9NOR - chains B and A; structure by electron microscopy, 3.40 A resolution.

[Chain B]
Name: Taste receptor type 1 member 3
Source organism: Homo sapiens
Reference sequence: Q7RTX0 (TS1R3_HUMAN); residue numbers follow UniProt; this construct covers 21-852
Amino-acid sequence (859 residues; row label = number of the first residue in the row; numbers below 1 keep their minus sign (Met-6 is residue -6)):
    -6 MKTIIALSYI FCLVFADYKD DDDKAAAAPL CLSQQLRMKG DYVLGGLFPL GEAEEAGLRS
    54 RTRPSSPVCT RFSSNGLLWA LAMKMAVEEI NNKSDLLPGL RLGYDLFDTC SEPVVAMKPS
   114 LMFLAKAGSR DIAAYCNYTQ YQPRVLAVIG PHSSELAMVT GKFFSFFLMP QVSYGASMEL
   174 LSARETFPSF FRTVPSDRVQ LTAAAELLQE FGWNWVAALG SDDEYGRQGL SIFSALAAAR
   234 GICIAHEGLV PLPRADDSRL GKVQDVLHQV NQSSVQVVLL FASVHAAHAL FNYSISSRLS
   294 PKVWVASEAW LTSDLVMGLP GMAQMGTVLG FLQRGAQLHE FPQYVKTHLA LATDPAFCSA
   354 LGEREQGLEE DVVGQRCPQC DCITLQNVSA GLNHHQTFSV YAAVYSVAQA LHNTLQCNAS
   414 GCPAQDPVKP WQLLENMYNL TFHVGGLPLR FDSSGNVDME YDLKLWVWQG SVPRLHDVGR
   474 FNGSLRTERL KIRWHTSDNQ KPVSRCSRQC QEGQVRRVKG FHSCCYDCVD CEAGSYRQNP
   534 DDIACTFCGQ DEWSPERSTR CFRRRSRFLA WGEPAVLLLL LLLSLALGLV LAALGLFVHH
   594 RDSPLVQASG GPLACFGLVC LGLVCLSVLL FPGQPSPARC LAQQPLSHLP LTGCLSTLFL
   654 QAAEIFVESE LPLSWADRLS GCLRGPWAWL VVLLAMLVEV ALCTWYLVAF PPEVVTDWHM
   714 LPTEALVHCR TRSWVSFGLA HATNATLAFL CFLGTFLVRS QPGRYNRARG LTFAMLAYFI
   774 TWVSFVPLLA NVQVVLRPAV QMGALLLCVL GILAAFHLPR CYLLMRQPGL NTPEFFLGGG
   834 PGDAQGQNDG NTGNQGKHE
Not modelled in the structure: -6 to 22, 47-53, 247-254, 355-367, 831-852
Differences from the reference sequence: expression tag (-6 to 20); conflict Arg757 (Cys in Q7RTX0)
Disulfides: Cys24-Cys351, Cys62-Cys103, Cys236-Cys517, Cys370-Cys373, Cys410-Cys415, Cys499-Cys518, Cys503-Cys521, Cys524-Cys538, Cys541-Cys554, Cys633-Cys722
Covalent attachments: N-acetylglucosamine (NAG) linked to Asn85, Asn130, Asn264, Asn285, Asn380, Asn411, Asn432, Asn475
Curated features (UniProtKB/Swiss-Prot):
  - region: Ile536 to Glu545 (Required for brazzein responsiveness)
  - glycosylation (N-linked (GlcNAc...) asparagine): Asn85, Asn130, Asn264, Asn285, Asn380, Asn411, Asn432, Asn475
  - natural variant: Arg757 (C757R: this construct carries the variant)
  - mutagenesis: Ala537 (A537G: Retains partial activity toward brazzein; however response to other sweeteners tested is suppressed; A537P: Receptor unresponsive to all sweeteners tested ...), Phe540 (F540A/H: Reduces the response to brazzein and monellin; F540L: Reduces the response to monellin; F540Y/P: Reduces the response to brazzein ...)

[Chain A]
Name: Taste receptor type 1 member 2
Source organism: Homo sapiens
Reference sequence: Q8TE23 (TS1R2_HUMAN); residue numbers follow UniProt; this construct covers 19-839
Amino-acid sequence (848 residues; each row starts with the number of its first residue; numbers below 1 keep their minus sign (Met-8 is residue -8)):
    -8 MKTIIALSYI FCLVFAYPYD VPDYAAAAEP AENSDFYLPG DYLLGGLFSL HANMKGIVHL
    52 NFLQVPMCKE YEVKVIGYNL MQAMRFAVEE INNDSSLLPG VLLGYEIVDV CYISNNVQPV
   112 LYFLAHEDNL LPIQEDYSNY ISRVVAVIGP DNSESVMTVA NFLSLFLLPQ ITYSAISDEL
   172 RDKVRFPALL RTTPSADHHI EAMVQLMLHF RWNWIIVLVS SDTYGRDNGQ LLGERVARRD
   232 ICIAFQETLP TLQPNQNMTS EERQRLVTIV DKLQQSTARV VVVFSPDLTL YHFFNEVLRQ
   292 NFTGAVWIAS ESWAIDPVLH NLTELRHLGT FLGITIQSVP IPGFSEFREW GPQAGPPPLS
   352 RTSQSYTCNQ ECDNCLNATL SFNTILRLSG ERVVYSVYSA VYAVAHALHS LLGCDKSTCT
   412 KRVVYPWQLL EEIWKVNFTL LDHQIFFDPQ GDVALHLEIV QWQWDRSQNP FQSVASYYPL
   472 QRQLKNIQDI SWHTINNTIP MSMCSKRCQS GQKKKPVGIH VCCFECIDCL PGTFLNHTED
   532 EYECQACPNN EWSYQSETSC FKRQLVFLEW HEAPTIAVAL LAALGFLSTL AILVIFWRHF
   592 QTPIVRSAGG PMCFLMLTLL LVAYMVVPVY VGPPKVSTCL CRQALFPLCF TICISCIAVR
   652 SFQIVCAFKM ASRFPRAYSY WVRYQGPYVS MAFITVLKMV IVVIGMLATG LSPTTRTDPD
   712 DPKITIVSCN PNYRNSLLFN TSLDLLLSVV GFSFAYMGKE LPTNYNEAKF ITLSMTFYFT
   772 SSVSLCTFMS AYSGVLVTIV DLLVTVLNLL AISLGYFGPK CYMILFYPER NTPAYFNSMI
   832 QGYTMRRD
Not modelled in the structure: -8 to 24, 47-51, 343-357, 830-839
Differences from the reference sequence: expression tag (-8 to 18)
Disulfides: Cys59-Cys102, Cys233-Cys513, Cys363-Cys366, Cys405-Cys410, Cys495-Cys514, Cys499-Cys517, Cys520-Cys535, Cys538-Cys551, Cys630-Cys720
Covalent attachments: N-acetylglucosamine (NAG) linked to Asn84, Asn248, Asn292, Asn312, Asn368, Asn428, Asn487, Asn527
Curated features (UniProtKB/Swiss-Prot):
  - glycosylation (N-linked (GlcNAc...) asparagine): Asn84, Asn248, Asn292, Asn312, Asn368, Asn428, Asn487, Asn527

[Chain B / chain A interface]
Contacting residue pairs - 82 pairs, chain B then chain A:
  Arg54(B) with Ser155(A), hydrogen bond (side chain-backbone); Leu156(A); Leu158(A)
  Thr55(B) with Leu158(A); Trp418(A)
  Arg56(B) with Ser129(A); Trp418(A)
  Pro57(B) with Asp127(A); Tyr128(A), hydrogen bond (backbone-backbone); Ser129(A); Leu156(A); Phe157(A); Trp418(A)
  Ser58(B) with Asp127(A)
  Ser59(B) with Glu126(A), hydrogen bond
  Val107(B) with Ser155(A); Leu156(A)
  Met110(B) with Leu156(A), hydrophobic
  Lys111(B) with Gln125(A); Glu126(A); Tyr128(A); Leu156(A)
  Leu114(B) with Leu122(A), hydrophobic; Ile124(A), hydrophobic
  Met115(B) with Ile124(A), hydrophobic
  Arg123(B) with Pro123(A); Ile124(A), hydrogen bond (backbone-backbone)
  Asp124(B) with Leu122(A); Pro123(A)
  Ile125(B) with Leu121(A); Leu122(A), hydrogen bond (backbone-backbone); Ile124(A), hydrophobic
  Ala126(B) with Asn120(A); Leu121(A), hydrophobic
  Ala127(B) with Leu112(A); Tyr113(A); Asn120(A), hydrogen bond (backbone-backbone)
  Tyr128(B) with Gln109(A)
  Cys129(B) with Cys359(A), disulfide
  Tyr131(B) with Leu54(A), hydrogen bond (side chain-backbone); Val56(A), hydrophobic
  Val152(B) with Asn152(A)
  Lys155(B) with Val108(A); Glu145(A), salt bridge; Thr149(A)
  Phe156(B) with Val108(A), hydrophobic; Phe153(A), hydrophobic
  Phe159(B) with Gln109(A)
  Phe160(B) with Leu112(A), hydrophobic
  Leu161(B) with Phe53(A), hydrophobic
  Thr179(B) with Ile104(A)
  Pro181(B) with Phe53(A), hydrophobic
  Glu217(B) with Arg217(A), salt bridge
  Arg220(B) with Arg217(A)
  Gln221(B) with Arg217(A)
  Leu242(B) with Gln221(A)
  Gln262(B) with Ile510(A)
  Gln265(B) with Ile510(A)
  Leu427(B) with Phe53(A), hydrophobic
  Tyr431(B) with Phe53(A), hydrophobic
  Val511(B) with Gln266(A)
  Phe514(B) with Phe236(A); Gln237(A), hydrogen bond (backbone-backbone)
  His515(B) with Gln237(A), hydrogen bond (side chain-backbone); Glu238(A); Lys263(A), hydrogen bond (backbone-side chain)
  Ser516(B) with Phe236(A); Lys263(A)
  Tyr519(B) with Gln266(A), hydrogen bond
  Glu663(B) with Lys760(A), salt bridge
  Trp727(B) with Phe779(A)
  Phe742(B) with Thr771(A)
  Phe749(B) with Tyr747(A), hydrogen bond (backbone-side chain); Thr763(A); Thr767(A)
  Leu750(B) with Lys750(A); Lys760(A)
  Val751(B) with Lys750(A)
  Val776(B) with Val774(A), hydrophobic; Thr778(A)
  Val779(B) with Thr778(A); Ala782(A), hydrophobic
Other interface residues (no listed pair), chain B (62 interface residues in all): Pro106, Tyr134, Leu223, Ser224, Ala231, Ser266, Trp424, Arg509, Arg510, Gly513, Asp534, Leu746, Pro780, Ala783
Other interface residues (no listed pair), chain A (55 interface residues in all): Asn107, Ala116, Asp218, Glu225, Ala235, Arg256, Val508, Phe743, Phe768
Cross-chain cystine bridges: Cys129(B)-Cys359(A)

[In short]
62 residues of chain B and 55 residues of chain A are in contact, with 1 disulfide bond, 12 hydrogen bonds and
3 salt bridges. Polar contacts include Lys155(B)-Glu145(A), Glu217(B)-Arg217(A) and Glu663(B)-Lys760(A).
Chain B is Taste receptor type 1 member 3 and chain A is Taste receptor type 1 member 2, both from Homo
sapiens; the structure, Human sweet taste receptor composed of TAS1R2 and TAS1R3 GPCRs from the combined
datasets, was determined by electron microscopy (same publication as 9NOS, 9NOT, 9NOU, 9NOV, 9NOW, 9NOX and
9O38).
